7N40 - chains B and C of the 3 polymer chains in the assembly; structure by X-ray diffraction, 2.55 A resolution.

Chain B:
Molecule: Isoform 2 of Protein lin-9 homolog
Source organism: Homo sapiens
UniProt: Q5TKA1 (LIN9_HUMAN), isoform Q5TKA1-2; residues 95-274 here correspond to UniProt positions 111-290 (UniProt number = residue number + 16)
Amino-acid sequence (180 residues; each row starts with the number of its first residue):
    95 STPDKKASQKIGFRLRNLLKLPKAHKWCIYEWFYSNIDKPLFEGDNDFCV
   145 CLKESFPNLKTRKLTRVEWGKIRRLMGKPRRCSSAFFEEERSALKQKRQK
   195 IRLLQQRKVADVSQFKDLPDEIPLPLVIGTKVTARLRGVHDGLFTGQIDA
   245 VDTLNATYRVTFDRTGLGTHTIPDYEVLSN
Not modelled in the structure: 95-97, 200-213, 221-222, 258-261
From the paper describing this entry:
  - mutagenesis - E125A/W126A/F127A, R174A/R175A/F180A/F181A: abolished binding to Protein lin-37 homolog (chain C)
  - mutagenesis - R174A/R175A/F180A/F181A: abolished binding to Histone-binding protein RBBP4
  - mutagenesis - L230A/F238A/F256A/H264A: unchanged binding to Widom nucleosomes

Chain C:
Molecule: Protein lin-37 homolog
Source organism: Homo sapiens
UniProt: Q96GY3 (LIN37_HUMAN); residues 92-130 here = UniProt positions 92-130
Amino-acid sequence (39 residues; row label = number of the first residue in the row):
    92 SNTYVIKLFDRSVDLAQFSENTPLYPICRAWMRNSPSVR
Not modelled in the structure: 92-94, 127-130

How chain B and chain C interact:
Pairs across the interface - 37 pairs, chain B then chain C:
  Ala-101(B) / Glu-111(C)
  Ser-102(B) / Tyr-95(C)
  Ser-102(B) / Leu-106(C)
  Gln-103(B) / Tyr-95(C)
  Lys-104(B) / Glu-111(C)  salt bridge
  Ile-105(B) / Leu-106(C)  hydrophobic
  Ile-105(B) / Phe-109(C)
  Ile-105(B) / Ser-110(C)
  Ile-105(B) / Glu-111(C)
  Ile-105(B) / Ile-118(C)  hydrophobic
  Gly-106(B) / Leu-106(C)
  Arg-108(B) / Ser-110(C)
  Arg-108(B) / Glu-111(C)  hydrogen bond (side chain-backbone)
  Arg-108(B) / Thr-113(C)  hydrogen bond (side chain-backbone)
  Arg-108(B) / Leu-115(C)
  Leu-109(B) / Leu-99(C)  hydrophobic
  Leu-109(B) / Val-104(C)  hydrophobic
  Leu-109(B) / Leu-115(C)  hydrophobic
  Arg-110(B) / Leu-99(C)
  Arg-110(B) / Phe-100(C)
  Leu-112(B) / Leu-115(C)  hydrophobic
  Leu-113(B) / Phe-100(C)  hydrophobic
  Leu-113(B) / Trp-122(C)
  Lys-114(B) / Phe-100(C)
  His-119(B) / Trp-122(C)
  Trp-121(B) / Tyr-116(C)  hydrophobic
  Cys-122(B) / Met-123(C)
  Glu-125(B) / Tyr-116(C)  hydrogen bond
  Trp-126(B) / Tyr-116(C)
  Trp-126(B) / Cys-119(C)  hydrophobic
  Trp-126(B) / Arg-120(C)
  Trp-126(B) / Met-123(C)  hydrophobic
  Phe-127(B) / Met-123(C)  hydrophobic
  Thr-227(B) / Arg-102(C)
  Leu-237(B) / Met-123(C)  hydrophobic
  Phe-238(B) / Asp-101(C)
  Asn-274(B) / Asn-125(C)
Other interface residues (no listed pair), chain B (26 interface residues in all): Lys-99, Ile-123, Leu-272, Ser-273
Other interface residues (no listed pair), chain C (23 interface residues in all): Ile-97, Ala-107, Asn-112, Pro-114
The authors on this interface:
  - interface residues, chain B: Leu-112(B)
  - interface residues, chain C: Ile-97(C), Leu-99(C), Phe-100(C), Val-104(C), Leu-106(C), Phe-109(C), Leu-115(C), Tyr-116(C), Ile-118(C), Trp-122(C)

Summary:
26 residues of chain B and 23 residues of chain C are in contact, with 3 hydrogen bonds and 1 salt bridge.
Polar contacts include Lys-104(B)/Glu-111(C), Arg-108(B)/Glu-111(C) and Arg-108(B)/Thr-113(C). The paper
reports that E125A/W126A/F127A and R174A/R175A/F180A/F181A of chain B abolish binding to Protein lin-37
homolog (chain C); interface residues Leu-112(B) and Ile-97(C) among others.
Chain B is Isoform 2 of Protein lin-9 homolog and chain C is Protein lin-37 homolog, both from Homo sapiens;
the structure, Crystal structure of LIN9-RbAp48-LIN37, a MuvB subcomplex, was determined by X-ray diffraction.
